Entry 8SNY (electron microscopy, 3.41 A resolution); this record covers chains C and D of the 6 polymer chains in the assembly.

== Chain C (and D) ==
Molecule: Phosphoprotein
Source organism: Respiratory syncytial virus A2
Notes: chain D of this document is another copy of the same molecule, construct and numbering; everything in this record applies to it too
UniProtKB: G3C7Q7 (G3C7Q7_HRSV); residue numbers follow UniProt; this construct covers 1-241
Amino-acid sequence (241 residues; each row starts with the number of its first residue):
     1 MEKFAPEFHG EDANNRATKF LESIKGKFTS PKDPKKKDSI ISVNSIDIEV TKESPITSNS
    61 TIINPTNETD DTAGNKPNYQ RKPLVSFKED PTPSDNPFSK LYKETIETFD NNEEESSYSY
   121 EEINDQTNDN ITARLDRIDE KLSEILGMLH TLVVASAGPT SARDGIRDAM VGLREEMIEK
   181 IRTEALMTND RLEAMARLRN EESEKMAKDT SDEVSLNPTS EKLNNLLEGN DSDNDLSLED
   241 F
Not modelled in the structure: 1-127, 185-241 (chain D: 1-127, 159-169, 202-241)

== How chain C and chain D interact ==
Pairs across the interface - 37 pairs, chain C then chain D:
  Leu135(C) with Arg134(D)
  Asp139(C) with Arg134(D), salt bridge
  Leu142(C) with Ile138(D), hydrophobic; Ile145(D), hydrophobic
  Ser143(C) with Lys141(D); Lys180(D)
  Ile145(C) with Ile145(D), hydrophobic
  Leu146(C) with Lys141(D); Glu144(D); Ile145(D), hydrophobic; Met148(D), hydrophobic
  Gly147(C) with Lys180(D)
  Leu149(C) with Met148(D), hydrophobic; Leu149(D), hydrophobic; Leu152(D), hydrophobic
  His150(C) with Met148(D); Leu173(D); Glu176(D), salt bridge
  Thr151(C) with Met177(D)
  Leu152(C) with Leu152(D), hydrophobic
  Val153(C) with Leu152(D), hydrophobic; Leu173(D), hydrophobic
  Val154(C) with Leu173(D), hydrophobic; Arg174(D); Met177(D), hydrophobic
  Gly165(C) with Arg174(D)
  Ile166(C) with Arg174(D)
  Ala169(C) with Ile178(D), hydrophobic
  Met170(C) with Ile181(D), hydrophobic
  Leu173(C) with Ile178(D), hydrophobic; Ile181(D), hydrophobic; Arg182(D)
  Glu176(C) with Arg182(D), salt bridge
  Met177(C) with Ala185(D), hydrophobic; Leu186(D), hydrophobic
  Lys180(C) with Leu186(D)
  Ile181(C) with Asn189(D)
Interface residues without a listed pair, chain C (24 interface residues in all): Glu144, Ala157
Interface residues without a listed pair, chain D (23 interface residues in all): Ile131, Leu135, Ala155, Met170

== In short ==
24 residues of chain C face 23 of chain D across their interface, with 3 salt bridges. Polar contacts include
Asp139(C)-Arg134(D), His150(C)-Glu176(D) and Glu176(C)-Arg182(D).
Both chains are Phosphoprotein (Respiratory syncytial virus A2). Entry 8SNY (Cryo-EM structure of the
respiratory syncytial virus polymerase (L:P) bound to the trailer complementary promoter) was determined by
electron microscopy, deposited together with 8SNX.
